PDB entry 7T02 | electron microscopy, 3.80 A resolution | chains A and B of the 3 polymer chains in the assembly

Chain A:
Protein: DNA repair protein Rad8
Source organism: Cryptococcus neoformans var. grubii H99
Reference sequence: J9VI03 (J9VI03_CRYNH); numbering as in UniProt (aligned over 58-2377)
Amino-acid sequence (2348 residues; row label = number of the first residue in the row):
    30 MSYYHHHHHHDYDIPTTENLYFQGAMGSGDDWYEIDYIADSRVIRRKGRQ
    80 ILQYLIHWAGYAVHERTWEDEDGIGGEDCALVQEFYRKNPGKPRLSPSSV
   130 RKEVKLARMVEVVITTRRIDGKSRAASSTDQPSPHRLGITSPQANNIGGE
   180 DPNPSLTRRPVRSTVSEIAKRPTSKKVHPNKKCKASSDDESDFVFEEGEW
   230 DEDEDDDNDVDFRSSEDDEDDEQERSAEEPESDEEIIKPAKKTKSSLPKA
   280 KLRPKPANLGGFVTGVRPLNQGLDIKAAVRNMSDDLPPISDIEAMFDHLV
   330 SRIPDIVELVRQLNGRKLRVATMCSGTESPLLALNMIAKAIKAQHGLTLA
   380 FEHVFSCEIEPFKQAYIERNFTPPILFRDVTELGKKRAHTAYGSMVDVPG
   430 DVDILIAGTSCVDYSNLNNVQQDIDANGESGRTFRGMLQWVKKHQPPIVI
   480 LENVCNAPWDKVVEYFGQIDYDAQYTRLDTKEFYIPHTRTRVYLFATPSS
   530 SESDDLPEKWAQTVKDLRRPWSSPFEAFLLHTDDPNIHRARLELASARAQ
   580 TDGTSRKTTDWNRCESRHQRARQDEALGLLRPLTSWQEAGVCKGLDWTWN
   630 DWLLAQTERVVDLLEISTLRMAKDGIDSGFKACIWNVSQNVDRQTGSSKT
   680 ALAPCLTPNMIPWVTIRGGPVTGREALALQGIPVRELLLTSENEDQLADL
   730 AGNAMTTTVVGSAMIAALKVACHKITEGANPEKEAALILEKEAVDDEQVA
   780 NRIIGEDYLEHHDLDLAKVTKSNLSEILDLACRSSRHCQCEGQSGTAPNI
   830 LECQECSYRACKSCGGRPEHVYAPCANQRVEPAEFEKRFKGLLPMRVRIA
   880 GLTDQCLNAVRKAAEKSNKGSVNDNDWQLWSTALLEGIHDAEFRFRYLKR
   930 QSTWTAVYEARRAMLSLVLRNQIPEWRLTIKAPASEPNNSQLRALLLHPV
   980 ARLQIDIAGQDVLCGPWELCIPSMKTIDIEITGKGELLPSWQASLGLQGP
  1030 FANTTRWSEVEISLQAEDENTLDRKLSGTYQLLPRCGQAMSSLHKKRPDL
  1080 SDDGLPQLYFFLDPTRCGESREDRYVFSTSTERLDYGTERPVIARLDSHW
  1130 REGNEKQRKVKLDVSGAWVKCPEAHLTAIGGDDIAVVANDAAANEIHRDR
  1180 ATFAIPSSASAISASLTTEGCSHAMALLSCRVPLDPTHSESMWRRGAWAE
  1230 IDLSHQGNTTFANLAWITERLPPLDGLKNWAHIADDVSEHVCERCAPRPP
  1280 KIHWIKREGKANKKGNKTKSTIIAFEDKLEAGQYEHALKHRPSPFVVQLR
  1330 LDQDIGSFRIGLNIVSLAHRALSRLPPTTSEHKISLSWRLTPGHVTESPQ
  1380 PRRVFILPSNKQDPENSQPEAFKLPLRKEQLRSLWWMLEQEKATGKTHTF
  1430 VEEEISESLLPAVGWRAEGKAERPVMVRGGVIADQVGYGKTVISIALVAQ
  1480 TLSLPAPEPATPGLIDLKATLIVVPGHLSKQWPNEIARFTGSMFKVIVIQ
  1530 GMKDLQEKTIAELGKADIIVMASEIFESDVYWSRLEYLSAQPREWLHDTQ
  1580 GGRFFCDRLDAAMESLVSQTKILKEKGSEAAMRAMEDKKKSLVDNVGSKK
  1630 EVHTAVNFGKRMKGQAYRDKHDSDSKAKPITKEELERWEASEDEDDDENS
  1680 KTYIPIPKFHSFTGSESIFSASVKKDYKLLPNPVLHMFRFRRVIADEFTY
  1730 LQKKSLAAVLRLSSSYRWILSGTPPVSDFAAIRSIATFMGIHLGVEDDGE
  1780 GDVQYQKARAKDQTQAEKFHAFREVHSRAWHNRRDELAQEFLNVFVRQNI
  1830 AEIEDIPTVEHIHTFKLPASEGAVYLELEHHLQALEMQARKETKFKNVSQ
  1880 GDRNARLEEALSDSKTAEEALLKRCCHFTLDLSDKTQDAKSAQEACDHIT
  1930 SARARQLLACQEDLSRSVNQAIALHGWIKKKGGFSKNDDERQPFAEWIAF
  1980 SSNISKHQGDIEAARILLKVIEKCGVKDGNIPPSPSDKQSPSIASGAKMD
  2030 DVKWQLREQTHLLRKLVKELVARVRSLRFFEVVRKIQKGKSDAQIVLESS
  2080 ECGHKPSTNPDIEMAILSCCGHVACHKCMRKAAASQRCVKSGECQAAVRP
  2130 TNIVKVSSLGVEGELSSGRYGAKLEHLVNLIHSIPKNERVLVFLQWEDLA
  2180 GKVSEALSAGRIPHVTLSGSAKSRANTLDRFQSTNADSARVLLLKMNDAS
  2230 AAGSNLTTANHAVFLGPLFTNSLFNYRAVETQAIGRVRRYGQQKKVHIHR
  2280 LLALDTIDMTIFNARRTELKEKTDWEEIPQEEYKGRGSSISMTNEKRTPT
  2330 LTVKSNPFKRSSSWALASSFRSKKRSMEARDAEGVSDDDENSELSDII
Disordered / not traced: 30-311, 443-459, 529-533, 581-583, 1078-1080, 1159-1178, 1224-1225, 1286-1299, 1356-1361, 1375-1378, 1394-1406, 1464-1469, 1483-1494, 1572-1574, 1578-1581, 1603-1712, 1832-1834, 1962-1966, 2021-2025, 2197-2199, 2212-2216, 2227-2232, 2313-2377
Differences from the reference sequence: expression tag (30-57)
UniProt features mapped onto this chain:
  - active site: Cys440
  - binding site (ATP): Asp1463 to Thr1470
  - mutagenesis: Trp87 to Tyr90 (Severely decreases binding to histone H3 trimethylated on 'Lys-9'), Cys440 (C440A: Abolishes methylation of the fifth carbon of cytosine (5mC) in DNA), Lys1469 (K1469A: Abolishes methylation of the fifth carbon of cytosine (5mC) in DNA. Abolishes methyltransferase activity and severely impairs ATPase activity)
Bound ions: Zn2+ site 1: Cys817, Cys819, Cys840, Cys843; Zn2+ site 2: Cys832, Glu834, Cys835, His849, Cys1065; Zn2+ site 3: Cys1200, Cys1271, Cys1274, His1348; Zn2+ site 4: Cys2081, His2083, Cys2104, Cys2107; Zn2+ site 5: Cys2099, His2101, Cys2117, Cys2123
What the authors report for this chain:
  - specificity-determining residues: Cys684 (proposed by the authors, not directly observed)
  - mutagenesis - E637A: increased catalytic activity
  - mutagenesis - Q668A, N669G/Q673A, R672A, R2036A: decreased catalytic activity on hmDNA
  - mutagenesis - N447A (10-fold), C684G: decreased catalytic activity
  - mutagenesis - N447A: unchanged catalytic activity (ATPase activity)
  - catalytic residues: Cys440 (proposed by the authors, not directly observed)

Chain B:
Molecule: 36-nt DNA strand
Sequence (36 nucleotides; each row starts with the number of its first residue):
     1 TGTATGGTCTTAGGCAATTCTAGTGTCAGCGCATGG
Disordered / not traced: 1-24
Modified / non-standard residues: 5CM (5-methyl-2'-deoxy-cytidine-5'-monophosphate) at position 30

Interface between chain A and chain B:
Pairs across the interface (17; chain A residue first):
  Arg506(A) - DG35(B)  hydrogen bond to the phosphate
  Arg506(A) - DG36(B)  salt bridge to the phosphate
  Trp590(A) - DG29(B)  sugar contact
  Trp590(A) - 5CM_30(B)  phosphate contact
  Asn591(A) - 5CM_30(B)  hydrogen bond to the phosphate
  Arg592(A) - 5CM_30(B)  salt bridge to the phosphate
  Cys593(A) - 5CM_30(B)  hydrogen bond to the phosphate
  Arg596(A) - DG31(B)  salt bridge to the phosphate
  Arg596(A) - DC32(B)  salt bridge to the phosphate
  Thr636(A) - DG29(B)  hydrogen bond to the phosphate
  Arg638(A) - DG29(B)  salt bridge to the phosphate
  Ser667(A) - 5CM_30(B)  base contact
  Gln668(A) - DG31(B)  base contact
  Asn669(A) - DG31(B)  hydrogen bond to the base
  Arg672(A) - DG31(B)  base contact
  Arg672(A) - DC32(B)  hydrogen bond to the base
  Arg2036(A) - DC32(B)  salt bridge to the phosphate
Also at the interface, not in a pair above, chain A (17 interface residues in all): Asn485, Thr588, Asp589, Trp2033
Also at the interface, not in a pair above, chain B (8 interface residues in all): DA28, DT34

Summary:
The interface between chain A and chain B involves 17 residues on one side and 8 on the other, with 6 hydrogen
bonds and 6 salt bridges. Polar pairs include Asn669(A)-DG31(B), Arg672(A)-DC32(B) and Arg506(A)-DG35(B). From
the paper: the catalytic residue Cys440(A); Q668A, N669G/Q673A and R672A of chain A, among others, reduce
catalytic activity on hmDNA; 7 substitutions were tested in all.
Here chain A is DNA repair protein Rad8 (Cryptococcus neoformans var. grubii H99) and chain B is a 36-nt DNA
strand. Entry 7T02 (Cryo-EM structure of DNMT5 pseudo-ternary complex solved by incubation with hemimethylated
DNA and SAM) was determined by electron microscopy (same publication as 7R76, 7R77 and 7R78).
